PDB entry 3PU4 | X-ray diffraction, 3.00 A resolution | chains C and D of the 6 polymer chains in the assembly

== Chain C (and D) ==
Protein: Nucleoprotein
Source organism: Vesicular stomatitis Indiana virus
Notes: chain D of this document is another copy of the same molecule, construct and numbering; everything in this record applies to it too
UniProt: P03521 (NCAP_VSIVA); residues 2-422 here = UniProt positions 2-422
Amino-acid sequence (421 residues; row label = number of the first residue in the row):
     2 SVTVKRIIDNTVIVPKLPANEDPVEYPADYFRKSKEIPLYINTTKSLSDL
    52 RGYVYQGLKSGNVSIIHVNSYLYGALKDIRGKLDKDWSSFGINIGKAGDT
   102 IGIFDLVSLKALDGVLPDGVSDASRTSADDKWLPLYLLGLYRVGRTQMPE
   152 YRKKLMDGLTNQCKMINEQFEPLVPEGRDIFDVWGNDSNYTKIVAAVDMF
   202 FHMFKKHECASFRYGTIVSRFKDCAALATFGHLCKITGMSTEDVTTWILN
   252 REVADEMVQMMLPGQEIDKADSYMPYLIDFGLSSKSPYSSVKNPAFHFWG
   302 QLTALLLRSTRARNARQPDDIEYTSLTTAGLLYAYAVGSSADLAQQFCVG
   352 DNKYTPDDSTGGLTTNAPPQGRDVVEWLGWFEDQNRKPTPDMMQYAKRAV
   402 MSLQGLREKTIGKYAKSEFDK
Not modelled in the structure: 358-365 (chain D: 359-363)
Ion coordination: uranyl (VI) ion site 1: Glu253, Glu323 (shared with Asp343(D) of chain D); uranyl (VI) ion site 2: Asp343 (shared with 2 residues of chain B); uranyl (VI) ion site 3 near Asp384 (its only coordinating residue here)
UniProt features mapped onto this chain:
  - binding site (RNA): Arg143, Tyr152, Lys206, Arg214, Lys286, Arg317, Arg408

== Interface between chain C and chain D ==
Pairs across the interface (85; chain C residue first):
  Ser2(C) - Glu243(D)
  Ser2(C) - Asp244(D)
  Val5(C) - Glu243(D)
  Arg7(C) - Arg252(D)
  Arg7(C) - Ala255(D)
  Arg7(C) - Asp256(D)  salt bridge
  Ile14(C) - Met258(D)  hydrophobic
  Ile14(C) - Val259(D)  hydrophobic
  Pro16(C) - Thr242(D)
  Pro16(C) - Thr246(D)
  Pro16(C) - Met262(D)  hydrophobic
  Lys17(C) - Met262(D)  hydrogen bond (side chain-backbone)
  Lys17(C) - Leu263(D)
  Lys17(C) - Asp269(D)
  Leu18(C) - Gly232(D)
  Leu18(C) - Thr242(D)
  Leu18(C) - Asp269(D)
  Pro19(C) - Phe222(D)  hydrophobic
  Pro19(C) - Ile268(D)
  Ala20(C) - Ile268(D)
  Ala20(C) - Asp269(D)
  Ala20(C) - Lys270(D)
  Glu22(C) - Lys206(D)
  Asp23(C) - Lys206(D)
  Glu26(C) - Lys207(D)  salt bridge
  Gly178(C) - Thr161(D)
  Arg179(C) - Thr161(D)
  Asp180(C) - Cys164(D)  hydrogen bond
  Asp180(C) - Asn168(D)
  Val184(C) - Met166(D)  hydrophobic
  Asn187(C) - Lys165(D)
  Thr246(C) - Phe348(D)
  Thr247(C) - Phe348(D)
  Ile249(C) - Gln347(D)  hydrogen bond (backbone-backbone)
  Ile249(C) - Phe348(D)  hydrophobic
  Leu250(C) - Leu344(D)  hydrophobic
  Leu250(C) - Ala345(D)  hydrogen bond (backbone-backbone)
  Leu250(C) - Gln346(D)
  Leu250(C) - Gln347(D)
  Asn251(C) - Gln347(D)
  Arg252(C) - Gln347(D)  hydrogen bond (backbone-side chain)
  Ala255(C) - Gln347(D)
  Ala255(C) - Phe348(D)  hydrophobic
  Met258(C) - Phe348(D)  hydrophobic
  Ser285(C) - Lys207(D)  hydrogen bond
  Asp320(C) - Thr311(D)
  Asp320(C) - Arg312(D)  salt bridge
  Asp321(C) - His233(D)  salt bridge
  Asp321(C) - Lys236(D)
  Asp321(C) - Arg312(D)  salt bridge
  Ile322(C) - Lys236(D)
  Ile322(C) - Ile237(D)
  Glu323(C) - Lys236(D)
  Glu323(C) - Ile237(D)
  Glu323(C) - Thr238(D)
  Glu323(C) - Gly239(D)
  Glu323(C) - Asp343(D)
  Glu323(C) - Arg373(D)  salt bridge
  Tyr324(C) - Arg309(D)
  Thr325(C) - Leu308(D)
  Thr325(C) - Val338(D)
  Ser326(C) - Asp343(D)  hydrogen bond
  Thr329(C) - Leu344(D)
  Ala330(C) - Leu344(D)  hydrophobic
  Val375(C) - Gln346(D)
  Val376(C) - Asp352(D)
  Val376(C) - Asn353(D)
  Val376(C) - Lys354(D)
  Leu379(C) - Gln346(D)
  Leu379(C) - Lys354(D)
  Gly380(C) - Lys354(D)
  Glu383(C) - Lys354(D)
  Glu383(C) - Thr356(D)
  Glu383(C) - Asp358(D)
  Arg387(C) - Ser340(D)
  Arg387(C) - Ser341(D)
  Arg387(C) - Ala342(D)  hydrogen bond (side chain-backbone)
  Arg387(C) - Gln371(D)
  Lys388(C) - Gly339(D)
  Lys388(C) - Ser340(D)
  Glu409(C) - Arg314(D)  salt bridge
  Lys414(C) - Gln405(D)
  Glu419(C) - Arg309(D)  salt bridge
  Lys422(C) - Arg399(D)  hydrogen bond (side chain-backbone)
  Lys422(C) - Ser403(D)  hydrogen bond
Interface residues without a listed pair, chain C (53 interface residues in all): Val15, Val259, Gln318, Asp374, Lys410, Tyr415, Ser418
Interface residues without a listed pair, chain D (64 interface residues in all): Gln170, Leu228, Phe231, Cys235, Pro264, Ala271, Cys349, Val350, Tyr396, Met402

== Overview ==
53 residues of chain C and 64 residues of chain D are in contact; the contacts include 10 hydrogen bonds and 8
salt bridges. Among the polar pairs are Arg7(C)-Asp256(D), Glu26(C)-Lys207(D) and Asp320(C)-Arg312(D). UniProt
lists 7 RNA-binding residues on chain C.
Chain C and chain D are both Nucleoprotein (Vesicular stomatitis Indiana virus); the structure, Crystal
Structure of a vesicular stomatitis virus nucleocapsid-polyU complex, was determined by X-ray diffraction
(same publication as 3PTO, 3PTX, 3PU0 and 3PU1).
